3Q8S - chains B and P of the 3 polymer chains in the assembly; structure by X-ray diffraction, 2.09 A resolution.

Chain B:
Molecule: DNA polymerase iota
Source organism: Homo sapiens
Notes: EC 2.7.7.7
UniProt: Q9UNA4 (POLI_HUMAN); numbering as in UniProt (aligned over 1-420)
Amino-acid sequence (420 residues; numbered 1 to 420; the number before each row is that of its first residue):
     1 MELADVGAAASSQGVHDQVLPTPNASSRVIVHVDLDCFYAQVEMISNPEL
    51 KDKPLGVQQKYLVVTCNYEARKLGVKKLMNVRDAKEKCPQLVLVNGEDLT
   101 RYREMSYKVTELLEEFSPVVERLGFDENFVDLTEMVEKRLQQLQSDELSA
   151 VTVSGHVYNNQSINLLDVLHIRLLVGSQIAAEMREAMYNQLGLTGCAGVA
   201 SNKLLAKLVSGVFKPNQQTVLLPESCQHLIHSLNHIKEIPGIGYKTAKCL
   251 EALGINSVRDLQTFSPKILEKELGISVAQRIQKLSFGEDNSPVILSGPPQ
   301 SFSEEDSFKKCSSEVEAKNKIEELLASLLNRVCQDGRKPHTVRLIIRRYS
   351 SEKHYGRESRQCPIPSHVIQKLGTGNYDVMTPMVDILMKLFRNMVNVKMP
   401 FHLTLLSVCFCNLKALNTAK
Not modelled in the structure: 1-26, 351-355, 373-375, 415-420
Metal / ion sites: Mg2+ site 1: Asp34, Leu35, Asp126 (together with dTTP); Mg2+ site 2: Lys237, Ile239, Ile242 (shared with DC872(P) of chain P)
Ligand contacts: dTTP (TTP): Asp34, Leu35, Asp36, Cys37, Phe38, Tyr39, Gln59, Val64, Thr65, Tyr68, Arg71, Lys77, Leu78, Asp126, Glu127, Lys214
Curated features (UniProtKB/Swiss-Prot):
  - natural variant: Gly96 (R96G: Large decrease in catalytic activity efficiency which is partially rescued by the presence of Mn(2+) instead Mg(2+); this construct carries the variant)
  - mutagenesis: Met1 to Ala25 (Small decrease in catalytic activity efficiency which is partially rescued by the presence of Mn(2+) instead Mg(2+))

Chain P:
Molecule: 7-nt DNA strand
Sequence (7 nucleotides; numbered 867 to 873; the number before each row is that of its first residue):
   867 AGGACCC
Metal / ion sites: Mg2+: DC872 (shared with Lys237(B), Ile239(B), Ile242(B) of chain B)

Chain B / chain P interface:
Pairs across the interface (22):
  Leu123(B) - DC872(P)  sugar contact
  Glu127(B) - DC873(P)  sugar contact
  Lys207(B) - DC872(P)  hydrogen bond to the phosphate
  Lys207(B) - DC873(P)  salt bridge to the phosphate
  Ile239(B) - DC872(P)  phosphate contact
  Pro240(B) - DC872(P)  phosphate contact
  Gly241(B) - DC871(P)  phosphate contact
  Gly241(B) - DC872(P)  hydrogen bond to the phosphate
  Ile242(B) - DC872(P)  phosphate contact
  Gly243(B) - DC871(P)  hydrogen bond to the phosphate
  Gly243(B) - DC872(P)  phosphate contact
  Tyr244(B) - DC871(P)  phosphate contact
  Lys245(B) - DA870(P)  phosphate contact
  Lys245(B) - DC871(P)  hydrogen bond to the phosphate
  Thr246(B) - DA870(P)  phosphate contact
  Thr246(B) - DC871(P)  hydrogen bond to the phosphate
  Glu358(B) - DG868(P)  phosphate contact
  Ser359(B) - DA867(P)  sugar contact
  Ser359(B) - DG868(P)  hydrogen bond to the phosphate
  Arg360(B) - DA867(P)  salt bridge to the phosphate
  Arg360(B) - DG868(P)  salt bridge to the phosphate
  Gln361(B) - DA867(P)  hydrogen bond to the phosphate
Interface residues without a listed pair, chain B (17 interface residues in all): Gly124, Arg357

In short:
17 residues of chain B and 6 residues of chain P are in contact; the contacts include 7 hydrogen bonds and 3
salt bridges. Polar pairs include Lys207(B)-DC872(P), Gly241(B)-DC872(P) and Gly243(B)-DC871(P). Bound to
chain B: dTTP.
Chain B is DNA polymerase iota (Homo sapiens) and chain P is a 7-nt DNA strand; the structure, Human DNA
polymerase iota incorporating dTTP opposite 8-oxo-guanine, was determined by X-ray diffraction.
